Entry 5T5B (X-ray diffraction, 2.07 A resolution); this record covers chains H and L of the 3 polymer chains in the assembly.

== Chain H ==
Name: Antibody 10E8 FAB HEAVY CHAIN
Source organism: Homo sapiens
Notes: antibody fragment or engineered binder
Amino-acid sequence (236 residues; each row starts with the number of its first residue; a row labelled like 52A-52C holds insertion residues (52A, then the next letters in order)):
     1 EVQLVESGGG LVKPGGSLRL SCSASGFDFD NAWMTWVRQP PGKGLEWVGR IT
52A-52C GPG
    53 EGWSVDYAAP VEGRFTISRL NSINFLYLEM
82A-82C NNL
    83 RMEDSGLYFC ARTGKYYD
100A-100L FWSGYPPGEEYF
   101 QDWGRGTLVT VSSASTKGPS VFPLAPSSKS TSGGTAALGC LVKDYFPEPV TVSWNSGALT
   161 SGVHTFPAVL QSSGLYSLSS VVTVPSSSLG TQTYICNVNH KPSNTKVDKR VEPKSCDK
Not modelled in the structure: 126-136, 158-160, 186-195, 213-218
Disulfide bonds: Cys22-Cys92

== Chain L ==
Name: Antibody 10E8 FAB LIGHT CHAIN MUTATED
Source organism: Homo sapiens
Notes: antibody fragment or engineered binder
Amino-acid sequence (215 residues; row label = number of the first residue in the row; note: 2 numbers in that range are skipped by the numbering (no residue carries them; nothing is unmodelled there); a row labelled like 95A-95C holds insertion residues (95A, then the next letters in order); numbering starts at 0):
     0 SY
     3 ELTQETG
    11 VSVALGRTVT ITCRGDSLAS HAASWYQKKP GQAPILLFYG KNNRPSGVPD RFSGSASGNR
    71 ASLTISGAQA EDDAEYYCSS RDKSG
95A-95C SRL
    96 SVFGGGTKLT VLSQPKAAPS VTLFPPSSEE LQANKATLVC LISDFYPGAV TVAWKADSSP
   156 VKAGVETTTP SKQSNNKYAA SSYLSLTPEQ WKSHRSYSCQ VTHEGSTVEK TVAPTECS
Not modelled in the structure: 0, 212-213
Disulfide bonds: Cys23-Cys88, Cys135-Cys194
Reported in the primary citation:
  - conformationally variable residues (loop rearrangement, side-chain flip): Arg24 to Ala32, Phe48, Gly50 to Ser56, Gly57 to Ser72

== How chain H and chain L interact ==
Pairs across the interface - 78 pairs, chain H then chain L:
  Val37(H) with Phe98(L), hydrophobic
  Gln39(H) with Lys38(L); Glu85(L); Tyr87(L)
  Lys43(H) with Tyr87(L)
  Gly44(H) with Tyr87(L)
  Leu45(H) with Tyr87(L); Phe98(L)
  Trp47(H) with Leu95C(L), hydrophobic; Ser96(L); Phe98(L)
  Arg50(H) with Arg95B(L), hydrogen bond (side chain-backbone)
  Asp58(H) with Arg95B(L), salt bridge; Leu95C(L)
  Tyr59(H) with Leu95C(L)
  Phe91(H) with Lys38(L); Pro44(L)
  Tyr98(H) with Gly50(L); Lys51(L), hydrogen bond (side chain-backbone); Asn53(L)
  Tyr100E(H) with Ser30(L); His31(L); Ser94(L); Gly95(L)
  Pro100F(H) with His31(L); Gly95(L)
  Pro100G(H) with Arg91(L), hydrogen bond (backbone-side chain); Gly95(L); Ser95A(L)
  Gly100H(H) with His31(L), hydrogen bond (backbone-side chain); Arg91(L), hydrogen bond (backbone-side chain)
  Glu100I(H) with His31(L), salt bridge; Ala32(L); Arg91(L)
  Glu100J(H) with Arg91(L), salt bridge; Arg95B(L)
  Tyr100K(H) with Ser34(L); Tyr36(L); Leu46(L), hydrophobic; Tyr49(L), hydrophobic
  Phe100L(H) with Tyr36(L), hydrogen bond (backbone-side chain); Leu46(L); Ser89(L); Phe98(L), hydrophobic
  Gln101(H) with Leu46(L)
  Trp103(H) with Tyr36(L); Ala43(L); Pro44(L); Phe98(L), hydrophobic
  Gly104(H) with Ala43(L)
  Phe122(H) with Ser122(L); Glu125(L)
  Pro123(H) with Ser122(L)
  Leu124(H) with Phe119(L)
  Ala125(H) with Phe119(L)
  Ala137(H) with Phe119(L)
  Leu141(H) with Val134(L), hydrophobic; Tyr178(L), hydrophobic
  Lys143(H) with Thr132(L); Ser180(L)
  His164(H) with Gln168(L), hydrogen bond; Ala174(L)
  Phe166(H) with Leu136(L), hydrophobic; Ile137(L); Ala175(L); Ser176(L)
  Pro167(H) with Thr163(L); Ser166(L)
  Ala168(H) with Thr163(L)
  Val169(H) with Glu161(L); Thr163(L)
  Leu170(H) with Glu161(L)
  Gln171(H) with Glu161(L)
  Ser172(H) with Glu161(L), hydrogen bond (backbone-side chain)
  Leu178(H) with Tyr178(L)
  Ser179(H) with Val134(L); Tyr178(L), hydrogen bond
  Val181(H) with Leu136(L), hydrophobic
Other interface residues (no listed pair), chain H (46 interface residues in all): Glu46, Ser56, Ser100C, Arg105, Leu138, Gly139
Other interface residues (no listed pair), chain L (46 interface residues in all): Tyr1, Val97, Gly99, Gly100, Glu124, Thr162

== Summary ==
The chain H/chain L interface involves 46 residues from each chain, with 9 hydrogen bonds and 3 salt bridges.
Polar contacts include Asp58(H)-Arg95B(L), Glu100I(H)-His31(L) and Glu100J(H)-Arg91(L). From the paper:
conformational variability at Arg24(L), Phe48(L) and Gly50(L) among others.
Here chain H is Antibody 10E8 FAB HEAVY CHAIN and chain L is Antibody 10E8 FAB LIGHT CHAIN MUTATED, both from
Homo sapiens. Entry 5T5B (Crystal structure of the complex of 10E8 fab light chain MUTANT5 and T117V2 HIV-1
mper scaffold) was determined by X-ray diffraction, deposited together with 5SY8, 5T29, 5T6L, 5T80, 5T85 and
5TFW.
